9BVQ - chains A and P; structure by electron microscopy, 3.30 A resolution.

# Chain A
Molecule: Vitamin K-dependent gamma-carboxylase
Source organism: Homo sapiens
Notes: EC 4.1.1.90
UniProtKB: P38435 (VKGC_HUMAN); residues 27-758 here = UniProt positions 27-758
Sequence (732 residues; numbered 27 to 758; the number before each row is that of its first residue):
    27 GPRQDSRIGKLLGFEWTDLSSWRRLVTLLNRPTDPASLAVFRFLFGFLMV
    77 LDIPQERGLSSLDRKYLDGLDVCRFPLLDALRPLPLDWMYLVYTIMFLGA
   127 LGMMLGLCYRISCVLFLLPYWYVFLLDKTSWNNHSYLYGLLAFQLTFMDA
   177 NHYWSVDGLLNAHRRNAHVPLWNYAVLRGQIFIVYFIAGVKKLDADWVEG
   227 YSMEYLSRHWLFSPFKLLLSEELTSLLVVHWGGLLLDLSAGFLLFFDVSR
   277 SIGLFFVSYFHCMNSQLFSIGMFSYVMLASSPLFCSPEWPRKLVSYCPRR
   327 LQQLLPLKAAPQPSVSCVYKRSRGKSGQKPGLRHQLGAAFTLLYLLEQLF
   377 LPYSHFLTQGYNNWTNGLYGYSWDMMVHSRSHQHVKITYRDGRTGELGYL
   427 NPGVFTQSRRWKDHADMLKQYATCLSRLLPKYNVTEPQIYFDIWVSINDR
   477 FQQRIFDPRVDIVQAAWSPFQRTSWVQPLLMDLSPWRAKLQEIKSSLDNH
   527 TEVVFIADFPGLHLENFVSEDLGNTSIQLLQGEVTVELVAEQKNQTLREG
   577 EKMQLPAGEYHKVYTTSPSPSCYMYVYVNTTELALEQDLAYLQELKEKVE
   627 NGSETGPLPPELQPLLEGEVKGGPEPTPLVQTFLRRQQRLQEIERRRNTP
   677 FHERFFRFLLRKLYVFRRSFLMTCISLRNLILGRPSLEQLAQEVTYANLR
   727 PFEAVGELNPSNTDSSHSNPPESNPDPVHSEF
Not modelled in the structure: 27-30, 322-354, 729-758
Cystine bridges: C99-C450
Covalent attachments: N-acetylglucosamine (NAG) linked to N459, N550, N570, N605
Ligand contacts:
  - 6PL ((4S,7R)-4-hydroxy-N,N,N-trimethyl-9-oxo-7-[(palmitoyloxy)methyl]-3,5,8-trioxa-4-phosphahexacosan-1-aminium 4-oxide), molecule 1: L37, L38, G39, F40, L45, L51, L54, L55, R57, L197, A201, R204, G205, F208, F268, F271, F272, D273, R276, F310, L368
  - 6PL, molecule 2: L70, F73, L74, L77, Q81, S291, Q292, F294, S295, G297, M298, Y301, L304, P308, W315, F682, F684, L685, L686, K688, F692
Swiss-Prot annotation at these positions:
  - active site: K218 (Proton acceptor)
  - glycosylation (N-linked (GlcNAc...) asparagine): N459, N550

# Chain P
Molecule: Transmembrane gamma-carboxyglutamic acid protein 2
Source organism: Homo sapiens
UniProtKB: O14669 (TMG2_HUMAN); residue numbers follow UniProt; this construct covers 24-139
Sequence (116 residues; each row starts with the number of its first residue):
    24 EETDQEVFLGPPEAQSFLSSHTRIPRANHWDLELLTPGNLERECLEERCS
    74 WEEAREYFEDNTLTERFWESYIYNGKGGRGRVDVASLAVGLTGGILLIVL
   124 AGLGAFWYLRWRQHRG
Not modelled in the structure: 24, 47-85, 99-139
Swiss-Prot annotation at these positions:
  - modified residue: E70 (4-carboxyglutamate)

# Chain A / chain P interface
Residue-residue contacts (68):
  Q81(A) - Y94(P)
  E82(A) - Y94(P)
  S87(A) - N97(P)  hydrogen bond
  N159(A) - E92(P)  hydrogen bond
  H160(A) - E92(P)  salt bridge
  M229(A) - F90(P)  hydrophobic
  S295(A) - Y94(P)
  I296(A) - E92(P)
  Y395(A) - W91(P)  hydrophobic
  Y395(A) - E92(P)  hydrogen bond
  M401(A) - E92(P)
  M402(A) - F90(P)  hydrophobic
  M402(A) - E92(P)
  H404(A) - F90(P)
  S405(A) - E88(P)
  S405(A) - F90(P)
  R406(A) - T87(P)
  R406(A) - R89(P)
  R406(A) - W91(P)
  S407(A) - T87(P)
  H408(A) - R89(P)
  Q409(A) - F40(P)  hydrogen bond (side chain-backbone)
  H410(A) - A37(P)  hydrogen bond (side chain-backbone)
  H410(A) - S39(P)
  H410(A) - F40(P)
  K412(A) - A37(P)
  Y415(A) - F31(P)
  Y425(A) - F31(P)
  Y425(A) - L32(P)  hydrogen bond (backbone-backbone)
  Y425(A) - P34(P)  hydrophobic
  Y425(A) - A37(P)  hydrophobic
  Y425(A) - Q38(P)  hydrogen bond
  L426(A) - V30(P)
  L426(A) - F31(P)  hydrophobic
  N427(A) - E29(P)  hydrogen bond (side chain-backbone)
  N427(A) - V30(P)  hydrogen bond (backbone-backbone)
  N427(A) - L32(P)
  V430(A) - E29(P)
  F431(A) - E25(P)
  R435(A) - R89(P)
  R436(A) - W91(P)  hydrogen bond (side chain-backbone)
  D439(A) - R89(P)  salt bridge
  D439(A) - W91(P)
  H440(A) - W91(P)
  Y458(A) - E25(P)  hydrogen bond (side chain-backbone)
  Y458(A) - T26(P)
  Y458(A) - D27(P)
  W470(A) - F40(P)
  E528(A) - S43(P)  hydrogen bond
  E528(A) - H44(P)  salt bridge
  I532(A) - F40(P)  hydrophobic
  E541(A) - Q38(P)  hydrogen bond
  N542(A) - Q38(P)
  N542(A) - S39(P)
  N542(A) - F40(P)  hydrogen bond (side chain-backbone)
  F543(A) - P35(P)
  F543(A) - Q38(P)  hydrogen bond (backbone-backbone)
  F543(A) - S39(P)
  L548(A) - L41(P)
  Y586(A) - P35(P)
  Y586(A) - Q38(P)
  Y601(A) - L41(P)  hydrophobic
  Y603(A) - L41(P)  hydrophobic
  Y603(A) - S42(P)
  Y603(A) - S43(P)
  E608(A) - H44(P)  salt bridge
  E608(A) - T45(P)  hydrogen bond
  R687(A) - Y96(P)  hydrogen bond
Other interface residues (no listed pair), chain A (54 interface residues in all): R90, L96, N158, V403, P428, V460, V530, L540, T551, N605, K688, Y690
Other interface residues (no listed pair), chain P (29 interface residues in all): S93, G98

# Summary
54 residues of chain A face 29 of chain P across their interface, with 17 hydrogen bonds and 4 salt bridges.
Polar contacts include H160(A)-E92(P), D439(A)-R89(P) and E528(A)-H44(P). Bound to chain A: compound 6PL.
Covalently linked N-acetylglucosamine: at N459(A), N550(A), N570(A) and N605(A).
Chain A is Vitamin K-dependent gamma-carboxylase and chain P is Transmembrane gamma-carboxyglutamic acid
protein 2, both from Homo sapiens; the structure, Vitamin K-dependent gamma-carboxylase with TMG2 propeptide
and glutamate-rich region, was determined by electron microscopy (same publication as 9BVK, 9BVL, 9BVM, 9BVP
and 9BVR).
